8RBD - chain A; structure by X-ray diffraction, 1.50 A resolution.

Chain A:
Name: Mycolic acid methyltransferase MmaA1
Organism: Mycobacterium tuberculosis
Notes: EC 2.1.1.-
Reference sequence: P0A5Q1 (MMAA1_MYCBO); residues 1-286 here = UniProt positions 1-286
Chain sequence (287 residues; row label = number of the first residue in the row; numbering starts at 0):
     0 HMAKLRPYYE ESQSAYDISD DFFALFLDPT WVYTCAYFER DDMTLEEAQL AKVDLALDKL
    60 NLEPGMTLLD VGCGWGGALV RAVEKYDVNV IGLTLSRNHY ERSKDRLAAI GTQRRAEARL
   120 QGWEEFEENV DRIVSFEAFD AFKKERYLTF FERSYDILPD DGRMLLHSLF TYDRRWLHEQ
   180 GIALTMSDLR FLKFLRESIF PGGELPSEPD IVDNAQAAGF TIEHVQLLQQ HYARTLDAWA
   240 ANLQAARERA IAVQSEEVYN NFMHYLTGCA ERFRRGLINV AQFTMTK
Disordered / not traced: 0-15
Modified / non-standard residues: Cys268 (S-hydroxycysteine; CSO)
Sequence notes: expression tag (0)
Ligand contacts: sinefungin (SFG): Trp30, Val31, Tyr32, Thr33, Val70, Gly71, Cys72, Gly73, Leu92, Thr93, Leu94, Ser95, His98, Gln120, Gly121, Trp122, Glu123, Phe135, Glu136, Ala137, Ala140, Phe141
Curated features (UniProtKB/Swiss-Prot):
  - active site: Cys268
  - binding site (S-adenosyl-L-methionine): Tyr32, Thr33, Gly71 to Gly73, Thr93 to His98, Trp122, Glu123

In short:
Bound to chain A: sinefungin. UniProt lists active-site residue Cys268 and 13 S-adenosyl-L-methionine-binding
residues.
Chain A is Mycolic acid methyltransferase MmaA1 (Mycobacterium tuberculosis); the structure, Crystal structure
of Mycobacterium tuberculosis MmaA1 with Sinefungin (SFG), was determined by X-ray diffraction (same
publication as 8RAQ, 8RBE and 8RBL).
